PDB entry 7DA1 | X-ray diffraction, 2.01 A resolution | chains C and D of the 4 polymer chains in the assembly

== Chain C (and D) ==
Protein: Centromere protein X
Organism: Gallus gallus
Notes: chain D of this document is another copy of the same molecule, construct and numbering; everything in this record applies to it too
UniProt: P0DJH7 (CENPX_CHICK); residues 2-80 here = UniProt positions 2-80
Amino-acid sequence (81 residues; numbered 0 to 80; the number before each row is that of its first residue; numbering starts at 0):
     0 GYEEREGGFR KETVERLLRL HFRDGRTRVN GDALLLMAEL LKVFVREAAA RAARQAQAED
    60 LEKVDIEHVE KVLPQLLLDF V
Disordered / not traced: 0-5
Construct notes: expression tag (0-1)

== Interface between chain C and chain D ==
Contacting residue pairs (6; chain C residue first):
  Pro-73(C) / Leu-77(D)  hydrophobic
  Leu-76(C) / Leu-77(D)  hydrophobic
  Leu-77(C) / Pro-73(D)
  Leu-77(C) / Leu-76(D)  hydrophobic
  Leu-77(C) / Leu-77(D)  hydrophobic
  Val-80(C) / Val-80(D)  hydrophobic

== Summary ==
The chain C/chain D interface involves 4 residues from each chain.
Chain C and chain D are both Centromere protein X (Gallus gallus); the structure, Crystal structure of the
chicken MHF complex, was determined by X-ray diffraction (same publication as 7DA0 and 7DA2).
